Entry 9JHL (electron microscopy, 2.86 A resolution); this record covers chains A and C of the 6 polymer chains in the assembly.

# Chain A
Name: Clostridium perfringen Argonaute
Organism: Clostridium perfringenosum
Sequence (751 residues; each row starts with the number of its first residue):
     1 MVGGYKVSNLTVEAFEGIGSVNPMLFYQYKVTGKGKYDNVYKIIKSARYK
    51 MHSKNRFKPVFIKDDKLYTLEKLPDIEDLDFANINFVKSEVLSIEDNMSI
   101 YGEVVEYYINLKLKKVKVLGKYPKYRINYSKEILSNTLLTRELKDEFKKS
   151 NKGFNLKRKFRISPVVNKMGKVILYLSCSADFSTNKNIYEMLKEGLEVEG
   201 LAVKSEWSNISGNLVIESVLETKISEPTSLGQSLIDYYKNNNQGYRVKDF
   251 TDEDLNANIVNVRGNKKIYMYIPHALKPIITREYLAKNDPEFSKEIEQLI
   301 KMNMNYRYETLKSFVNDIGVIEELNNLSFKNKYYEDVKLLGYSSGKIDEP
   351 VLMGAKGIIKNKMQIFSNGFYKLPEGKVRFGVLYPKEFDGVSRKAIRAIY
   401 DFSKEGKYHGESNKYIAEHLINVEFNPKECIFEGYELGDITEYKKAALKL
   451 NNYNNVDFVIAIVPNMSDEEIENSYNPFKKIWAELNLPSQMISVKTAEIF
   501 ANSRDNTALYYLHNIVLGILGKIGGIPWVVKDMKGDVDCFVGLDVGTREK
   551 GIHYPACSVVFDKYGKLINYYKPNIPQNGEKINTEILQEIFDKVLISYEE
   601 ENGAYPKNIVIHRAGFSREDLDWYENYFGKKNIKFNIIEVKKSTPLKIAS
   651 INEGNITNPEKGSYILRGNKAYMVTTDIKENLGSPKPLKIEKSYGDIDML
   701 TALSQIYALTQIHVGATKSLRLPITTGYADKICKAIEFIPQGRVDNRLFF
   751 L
Disordered / not traced: 1-6
Ion coordination: Mn2+ site 1: Asp544, Asp730 (shared with 1 residue of chain E); Mn2+ site 2: Leu751 (shared with DT1(C), DA3(C) of chain C)

# Chain C
Molecule: 21-nt DNA strand
Sequence (21 nucleotides; numbered 1 to 21; the number before each row is that of its first residue):
     1 TGAGGTAGTAGGTTGTATAGT
Disordered / not traced: 18-21
Ion coordination: Mn2+: DT1, DA3 (shared with Leu751(A) of chain A)

# Chain A / chain C interface
Pairs across the interface (76; chain A residue first):
  Tyr41(A) with DA17(C), hydrogen bond to the base
  Asp64(A) with DA17(C), phosphate contact
  Ser179(A) with DG8(C), phosphate contact
  Ala180(A) with DG8(C), hydrogen bond to the phosphate; DT9(C), phosphate contact
  Asp181(A) with DT9(C), phosphate contact
  Phe182(A) with DG8(C), phosphate contact; DT9(C), hydrogen bond to the phosphate
  Lys204(A) with DA10(C), phosphate contact
  Ser211(A) with DG11(C), phosphate contact; DG12(C), hydrogen bond to the phosphate
  Gly212(A) with DG11(C), hydrogen bond to the phosphate
  Ile279(A) with DT9(C), phosphate contact; DA10(C), phosphate contact
  Ile280(A) with DT9(C), sugar contact
  Thr281(A) with DT9(C), sugar contact
  Ile300(A) with DA7(C), sugar contact; DG8(C), phosphate contact
  Lys301(A) with DG5(C), base contact; DT6(C), base contact; DA7(C), sugar contact
  Met302(A) with DA7(C), phosphate contact
  Val463(A) with DT1(C), base contact
  Met466(A) with DT1(C), base contact
  Asn473(A) with DT1(C), hydrogen bond to the base
  Tyr475(A) with DT1(C), stacking on the base
  Lys479(A) with DT1(C), salt bridge to the phosphate
  Ser489(A) with DT1(C), phosphate contact
  Gln490(A) with DT1(C), hydrogen bond to the phosphate; DG2(C), phosphate contact
  Met491(A) with DT1(C), hydrogen bond to the phosphate; DG2(C), sugar contact
  Ile492(A) with DG2(C), phosphate contact
  Ser493(A) with DT1(C), phosphate contact; DG2(C), hydrogen bond to the phosphate
  Thr496(A) with DG2(C), hydrogen bond to the phosphate
  Tyr510(A) with DG2(C), base contact
  Tyr511(A) with DG2(C), stacking on the base
  Asn514(A) with DG2(C), hydrogen bond to the base; DA3(C), sugar contact
  Ile515(A) with DG2(C), sugar contact
  Lys522(A) with DT1(C), salt bridge to the phosphate
  Lys550(A) with DG12(C), salt bridge to the phosphate; DT13(C), phosphate contact
  Gly551(A) with DT13(C), hydrogen bond to the phosphate
  His553(A) with DT13(C), sugar contact
  Gly579(A) with DT14(C), phosphate contact
  Glu580(A) with DT13(C), sugar contact
  Arg618(A) with DT14(C), hydrogen bond to the sugar; DG15(C), phosphate contact
  Lys647(A) with DA7(C), salt bridge to the phosphate
  Thr676(A) with DG5(C), sugar contact; DT6(C), hydrogen bond to the phosphate
  Ile678(A) with DG5(C), phosphate contact; DT6(C), phosphate contact
  Gly683(A) with DT6(C), phosphate contact
  Ser684(A) with DT6(C), sugar contact; DA7(C), hydrogen bond to the phosphate
  Pro685(A) with DT6(C), phosphate contact
  Lys686(A) with DT6(C), hydrogen bond to the phosphate; DA7(C), phosphate contact
  His713(A) with DA3(C), phosphate contact; DG4(C), salt bridge to the phosphate
  Gly715(A) with DA3(C), sugar contact
  Ala716(A) with DA3(C), sugar contact
  Lys718(A) with DA3(C), hydrogen bond to the base; DG4(C), sugar contact
  Ser719(A) with DG4(C), phosphate contact
  Leu720(A) with DG4(C), sugar contact; DG5(C), phosphate contact
  Arg721(A) with DG4(C), phosphate contact; DG5(C), hydrogen bond to the phosphate; DT6(C), salt bridge to the phosphate
  Lys731(A) with DG4(C), salt bridge to the phosphate
  Leu751(A) with DT1(C), phosphate contact; DA3(C), phosphate contact
Also at the interface, not in a pair above, chain A (64 interface residues in all): Lys42, Lys45, Lys159, Ile210, Asn213, Arg282, Pro464, Glu549, Asn578, Leu682, Leu722
Also at the interface, not in a pair above, chain C (17 interface residues in all): DT16

# Summary
Chain A and chain C form an interface of 64 and 17 residues respectively, with 18 hydrogen bonds, 7 salt
bridges and 2 aromatic stacking contacts. Polar contacts include Tyr41(A)-DA17(C), Asn473(A)-DT1(C) and
Asn514(A)-DG2(C). Asp544(A) and Asp730(A) form the Mn2+ site 1.
Here chain A is Clostridium perfringen Argonaute (Clostridium perfringenosum) and chain C is a 21-nt DNA
strand. Entry 9JHL (Cryo-EM structure of CpAgo_gDNA-tg_dsDNA dimeric ternary complex) was determined by
electron microscopy.
